PDB entry 5IJO | electron microscopy, 21.40 A resolution (very low resolution: no residue pairs are listed; an interface is given only as per-side residue counts) | chains O and W of the 26 polymer chains in the assembly

# Chain O
Name: Nuclear pore complex protein Nup93
From: Homo sapiens
UniProtKB: Q8N1F7 (NUP93_HUMAN); residues 1-819 here = UniProt positions 1-819
Sequence (819 residues; each row starts with the number of its first residue):
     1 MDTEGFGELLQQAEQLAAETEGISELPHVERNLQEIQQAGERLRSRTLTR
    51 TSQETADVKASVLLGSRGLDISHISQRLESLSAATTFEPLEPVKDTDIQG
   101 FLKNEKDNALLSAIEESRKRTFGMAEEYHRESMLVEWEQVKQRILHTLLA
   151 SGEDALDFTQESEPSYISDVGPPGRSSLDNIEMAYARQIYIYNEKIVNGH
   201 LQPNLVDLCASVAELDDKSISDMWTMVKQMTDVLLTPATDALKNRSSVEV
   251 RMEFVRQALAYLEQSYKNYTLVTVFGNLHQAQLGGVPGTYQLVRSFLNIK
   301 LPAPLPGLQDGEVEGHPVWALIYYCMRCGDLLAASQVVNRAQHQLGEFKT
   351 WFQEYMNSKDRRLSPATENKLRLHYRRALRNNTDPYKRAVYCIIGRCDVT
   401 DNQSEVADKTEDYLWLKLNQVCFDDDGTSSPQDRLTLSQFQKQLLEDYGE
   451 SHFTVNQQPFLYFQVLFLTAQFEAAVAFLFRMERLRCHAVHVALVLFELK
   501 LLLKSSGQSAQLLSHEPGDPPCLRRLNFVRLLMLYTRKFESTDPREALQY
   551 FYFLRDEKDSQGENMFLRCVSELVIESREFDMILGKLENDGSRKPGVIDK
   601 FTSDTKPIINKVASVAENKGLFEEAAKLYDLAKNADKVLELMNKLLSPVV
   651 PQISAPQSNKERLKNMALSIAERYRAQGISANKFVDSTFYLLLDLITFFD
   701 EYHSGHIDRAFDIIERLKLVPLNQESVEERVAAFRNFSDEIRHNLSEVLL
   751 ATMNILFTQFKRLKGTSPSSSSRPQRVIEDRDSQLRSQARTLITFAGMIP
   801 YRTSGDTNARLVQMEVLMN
Disordered / not traced: 43-172, 235-249, 280-281, 456-458, 505-521, 766-777, 816-819
Swiss-Prot annotation at these positions:
  - modified residue: T49 (Phosphothreonine), S52 (Phosphoserine), S66 (Phosphoserine), S72 (Phosphoserine), S75 (Phosphoserine), S80 (Phosphoserine), S430 (Phosphoserine), S767 (Phosphoserine)
  - natural variant: R388 (R388W: In NPHS12), G591 (G591V: In NPHS12), Y629 (Y629C: In NPHS12)

# Chain W
Name: Nuclear pore complex protein Nup155
From: Homo sapiens
UniProtKB: O75694 (NU155_HUMAN); residues 1-1391 here = UniProt positions 1-1391
Sequence (1391 residues; row label = number of the first residue in the row):
     1 MPSSLLGAAMPASTSAAALQEALENAGRLIDRQLQEDRMYPDLSELLMVS
    51 APNNPTVSGMSDMDYPLQGPGLLSVPNLPEISSIRRVPLPPELVEQFGHM
   101 QCNCMMGVFPPISRAWLTIDSDIFMWNYEDGGDLAYFDGLSETILAVGLV
   151 KPKAGIFQPHVRHLLVLATPVDIVILGLSYANLQTGSGVLNDSLSGGMQL
   201 LPDPLYSLPTDNTYLLTITSTDNGRIFLAGKDGCLYEVAYQAEAGWFSQR
   251 CRKINHSKSSLSFLVPSLLQFTFSEDDPILQIAIDNSRNILYTRSEKGVI
   301 QVYDLGQDGQGMSRVASVSQNAIVSAAGNIARTIDRSVFKPIVQIAVIEN
   351 SESLDCQLLAVTHAGVRLYFSTCPFRQPLARPNTLTLVHVRLPPGFSASS
   401 TVEKPSKVHRALYSKGILLMAASENEDNDILWCVNHDTFPFQKPMMETQM
   451 TAGVDGHSWALSAIDELKVDKIITPLNKDHIPITDSPVVVQQHMLPPKKF
   501 VLLSAQGSLMFHKLRPVDQLRHLLVSNVGGDGEEIERFFKLHQEDQACAT
   551 CLILACSTAACDREVSAWATRAFFRYGGEAQMRFPTTLPPPSNVGPILGS
   601 PVYSSSPVPSGSPYPNPSFLGTPSHGIQPPAMSTPVCALGNPATQATNMS
   651 CVTGPEIVYSGKHNGICIYFSRIMGNIWDASLVVERIFKSGNREITAIES
   701 SVPCQLLESVLQELKGLQEFLDRNSQFAGGPLGNPNTTAKVQQRLIGFMR
   751 PENGNPQQMQQELQRKFHEAQLSEKISLQAIQQLVRKSYQALALWKLLCE
   801 HQFTIIVAELQKELQEQLKITTFKDLVIRDKELTGALIASLINCYIRDNA
   851 AVDGISLHLQDICPLLYSTDDAICSKANELLQRSRQVQNKTEKERMLRES
   901 LKEYQKISNQVDLSNVCAQYRQVRFYEGVVELSLTAAEKKDPQGLGLHFY
   951 KHGEPEEDIVGLQAFQERLNSYKCITDTLQELVNQSKAAPQSPSVPKKPG
  1001 PPVLSSDPNMLSNEEAGHHFEQMLKLSQRSKDELFSIALYNWLIQVDLAD
  1051 KLLQVASPFLEPHLVRMAKVDQNRVRYMDLLWRYYEKNRSFSNAARVLSR
  1101 LADMHSTEISLQQRLEYIARAILSAKSSTAISSIAADGEFLHELEEKMEV
  1151 ARIQLQIQETLQRQYSHHSSVQDAVSQLDSELMDITKLYGEFADPFKLAE
  1201 CKLAIIHCAGYSDPILVQTLWQDIIEKELSDSVTLSSSDRMHALSLKIVL
  1251 LGKIYAGTPRFFPLDFIVQFLEQQVCTLNWDVGFVIQTMNEIGVPLPRLL
  1301 EVYDQLFKSRDPFWNRMKKPLHLLDCIHVLLIRYVENPSQVLNCERRRFT
  1351 NLCLDAVCGYLVELQSMSSSVAVQAITGNFKSLQAKLERLH
Disordered / not traced: 1-19, 51-57, 61, 69-71, 183-193, 206, 242-252, 262-275, 314-315, 341, 377-379, 426, 466-473, 526-533, 559-560, 585, 590-657, 685-698, 731-768, 864-870, 888-897, 959, 984-1014, 1030-1033, 1070-1075, 1106, 1126-1138, 1313-1318, 1376-1391

# How chain O and chain W interact
At this resolution (21 A) residue pairs are not listed: 15 residues of chain O and 18 of chain W lie at the interface.

# Overview
15 residues of chain O face 18 of chain W across their interface.
Chain O is Nuclear pore complex protein Nup93 and chain W is Nuclear pore complex protein Nup155, both from
Homo sapiens; the structure, Alternative composite structure of the inner ring of the human nuclear pore
complex (16 copies of ..., was determined by electron microscopy (same publication as 5IJN).
